PDB entry 5DHS | X-ray diffraction, 2.62 A resolution | chains A and C of the 4 polymer chains in the assembly

== Chain A (and C) ==
Molecule: NAD kinase 1
From: Listeria monocytogenes serovar 1/2a (strain ATCC BAA-679 / EGD-e)
Notes: EC 2.7.1.23; chain C of this document is another copy of the same molecule, construct and numbering; everything in this record applies to it too
UniProtKB: Q8Y8D7 (NADK1_LISMO); residue numbers follow UniProt; this construct covers 1-264
Chain sequence (272 residues; row label = number of the first residue in the row):
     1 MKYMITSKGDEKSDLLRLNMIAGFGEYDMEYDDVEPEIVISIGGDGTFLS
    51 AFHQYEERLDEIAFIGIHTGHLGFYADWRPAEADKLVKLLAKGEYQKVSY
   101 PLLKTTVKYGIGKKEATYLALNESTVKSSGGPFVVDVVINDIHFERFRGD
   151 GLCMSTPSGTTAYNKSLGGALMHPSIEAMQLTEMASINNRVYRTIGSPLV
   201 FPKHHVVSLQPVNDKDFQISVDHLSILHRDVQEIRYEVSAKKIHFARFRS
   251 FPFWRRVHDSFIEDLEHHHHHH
Not modelled in the structure: 112, 265-272 (chain C: 26, 111-112, 264-272)
Differences from the reference sequence: expression tag (265-272)
Residues lining bound ligands:
  - 5AG (5'-azido-5'-deoxy-8-[(2-{[2-(3-ethynylphenyl)ethyl]amino}-2-oxoethyl)sulfanyl]adenosine), molecule 1: Leu-49, Asn-122, Glu-123, Ala-162, Tyr-163, Ser-166, Asp-222, His-223
  - 5AG, molecule 2: Ser-128, Gly-131, Pro-132, Phe-133, Arg-148, Gly-149, Asp-150, Ala-185, Ile-187
Swiss-Prot annotation at these positions:
  - active site: Asp-45 (Proton acceptor)
  - binding site (NAD(+)): Asp-45, Gly-46, Asn-122, Glu-123, Arg-148, Asp-150, Ser-158, Thr-161 to Ser-166, His-223
  - mutagenesis: Asp-45 (D45N: Only minor changes in the structure and a 10-fold decrease in the kinase activity), His-223 (H223E: Twice less active than the wild-type. Its activity toward DTA is increased 2-fold)

== Chain A / chain C interface ==
Contacting residue pairs (38):
  Lys-127(A) / Lys-127(C)
  Asp-150(A) / Tyr-163(C)  hydrogen bond
  Tyr-163(A) / Asp-150(C)  hydrogen bond
  Tyr-163(A) / Ala-185(C)  hydrophobic
  Lys-165(A) / Asn-188(C)
  Ser-166(A) / Ala-185(C)
  Ser-166(A) / Ser-186(C)  hydrogen bond (side chain-backbone)
  Ser-166(A) / Ile-187(C)
  Leu-167(A) / Ala-185(C)  hydrophobic
  Ala-185(A) / Tyr-163(C)  hydrophobic
  Ala-185(A) / Ser-166(C)
  Ala-185(A) / Leu-167(C)  hydrophobic
  Ser-186(A) / Ser-166(C)  hydrogen bond (backbone-side chain)
  Ile-187(A) / Lys-165(C)
  Ile-187(A) / Ser-166(C)  hydrogen bond (backbone-side chain)
  Ile-187(A) / Phe-261(C)
  Asn-188(A) / Lys-165(C)
  Asn-188(A) / Phe-261(C)
  Asn-189(A) / Ser-260(C)
  Asn-189(A) / Phe-261(C)
  Arg-190(A) / His-71(C)
  Arg-190(A) / Asp-259(C)
  Arg-190(A) / Ser-260(C)  hydrogen bond (backbone-backbone)
  Arg-190(A) / Glu-263(C)
  Val-191(A) / His-71(C)
  Arg-193(A) / Phe-261(C)  hydrogen bond (side chain-backbone)
  His-223(A) / Gly-130(C)
  Asp-259(A) / Arg-190(C)  hydrogen bond (backbone-side chain)
  Ser-260(A) / Asn-189(C)
  Ser-260(A) / Arg-190(C)
  Phe-261(A) / Asn-188(C)
  Phe-261(A) / Asn-189(C)
  Phe-261(A) / Arg-190(C)
  Phe-261(A) / Arg-193(C)  hydrogen bond (backbone-side chain)
  Ile-262(A) / Arg-190(C)
  Ile-262(A) / Arg-193(C)
  Glu-263(A) / Arg-190(C)
  Asp-264(A) / Arg-190(C)
Interface residues without a listed pair, chain A (22 interface residues in all): His-71
Interface residues without a listed pair, chain C (22 interface residues in all): Gly-131, Val-191, Ile-262

== Overview ==
Chain A and chain C each contribute 22 residues to their interface; the contacts include 9 hydrogen bonds.
Polar pairs include Asp-150(A)/Tyr-163(C), Ser-166(A)/Ser-186(C) and Ile-187(A)/Ser-166(C). Ligands of chain
A: compound 5AG.
Chain A and chain C are both NAD kinase 1 (Listeria monocytogenes serovar 1/2a (strain ATCC BAA-679 / EGD-e));
the structure, Crystal structure of NAD kinase 1 from Listeria monocytogenes in complex with a novel
inhibitor, was determined by X-ray diffraction (same publication as 5DHP, 5DHQ, 5DHR, 5DHT and 5DHU).
